1JY2 - chains N and R of the 6 polymer chains in the assembly; structure by X-ray diffraction, 1.40 A resolution.

== Chain N ==
Name: Fibrinogen alpha chain
Organism: Bos taurus
Chain sequence (53 residues; each row starts with the number of its first residue):
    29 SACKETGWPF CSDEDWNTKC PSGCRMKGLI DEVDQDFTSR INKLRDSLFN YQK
Disordered / not traced: 29-34, 78-81

== Chain R ==
Name: Fibrinogen beta chain
Organism: Bos taurus
UniProt: P02676 (FIBB_BOVIN); numbering as in UniProt (aligned over 61-116)
Chain sequence (56 residues; row label = number of the first residue in the row):
    61 KVERKPPDAD GCLHADPDLG VLCPTGCKLQ DTLVRQERPI RKSIEDLRNT VDSVSR
Disordered / not traced: 61-63, 114-116

== Interface between chain N and chain R ==
Disulfides between the chains: Cys-39(N)/Cys-72(R)
Pairs across the interface - 35 pairs, chain N then chain R:
  Trp-36(N) with Asp-68(R); Ala-69(R), hydrophobic; Asp-70(R); Gly-71(R); Cys-72(R), hydrophobic; Leu-73(R); Val-81(R)
  Pro-37(N) with Gly-71(R); Cys-72(R); Leu-73(R), hydrogen bond (backbone-backbone)
  Phe-38(N) with Leu-73(R)
  Cys-39(N) with Cys-72(R), disulfide; Leu-73(R), hydrogen bond (backbone-backbone); His-74(R); Leu-82(R), hydrophobic
  Asp-43(N) with Cys-72(R)
  Trp-44(N) with Leu-79(R), hydrophobic; Leu-82(R), hydrophobic
  Asn-45(N) with Thr-85(R)
  Thr-46(N) with Pro-84(R); Thr-85(R), hydrogen bond (backbone-backbone); Lys-88(R)
  Lys-47(N) with Asp-70(R), hydrogen bond (side chain-backbone); Cys-72(R); Leu-82(R); Cys-83(R)
  Cys-48(N) with Leu-82(R); Cys-83(R), hydrogen bond (backbone-backbone); Thr-85(R)
  Pro-49(N) with Leu-79(R); Val-81(R); Leu-82(R)
  Arg-53(N) with Pro-77(R), hydrogen bond (side chain-backbone); Asp-78(R), hydrogen bond (side chain-backbone)
  Leu-57(N) with Asp-78(R)
Other interface residues (no listed pair), chain N (15 interface residues in all): Ser-50, Met-54
Other interface residues (no listed pair), chain R (18 interface residues in all): Ala-75, Gly-80

== Overview ==
15 residues of chain N face 18 of chain R across their interface; the contacts include 1 disulfide bond and 7
hydrogen bonds. Polar pairs include Lys-47(N)/Asp-70(R), Arg-53(N)/Pro-77(R) and Arg-53(N)/Asp-78(R).
Here chain N is Fibrinogen alpha chain and chain R is Fibrinogen beta chain, both from Bos taurus. Entry 1JY2
(Crystal Structure of the Central Region of Bovine Fibrinogen (E5 fragment) at 1.4 Angstroms Resolution) was
determined by X-ray diffraction (same publication as 1JY3).
